Entry 6C6S (electron microscopy, 3.70 A resolution); this record covers chains J and K of the 9 polymer chains in the assembly.

Chain J:
Protein: DNA-directed RNA polymerase subunit beta'
Source organism: Escherichia coli (strain K12)
Notes: EC 2.7.7.6
UniProtKB: P0A8T7 (RPOC_ECOLI); residue numbers follow UniProt; this construct covers 1-1407
Amino-acid sequence (1407 residues; numbered 1 to 1407; the number before each row is that of its first residue):
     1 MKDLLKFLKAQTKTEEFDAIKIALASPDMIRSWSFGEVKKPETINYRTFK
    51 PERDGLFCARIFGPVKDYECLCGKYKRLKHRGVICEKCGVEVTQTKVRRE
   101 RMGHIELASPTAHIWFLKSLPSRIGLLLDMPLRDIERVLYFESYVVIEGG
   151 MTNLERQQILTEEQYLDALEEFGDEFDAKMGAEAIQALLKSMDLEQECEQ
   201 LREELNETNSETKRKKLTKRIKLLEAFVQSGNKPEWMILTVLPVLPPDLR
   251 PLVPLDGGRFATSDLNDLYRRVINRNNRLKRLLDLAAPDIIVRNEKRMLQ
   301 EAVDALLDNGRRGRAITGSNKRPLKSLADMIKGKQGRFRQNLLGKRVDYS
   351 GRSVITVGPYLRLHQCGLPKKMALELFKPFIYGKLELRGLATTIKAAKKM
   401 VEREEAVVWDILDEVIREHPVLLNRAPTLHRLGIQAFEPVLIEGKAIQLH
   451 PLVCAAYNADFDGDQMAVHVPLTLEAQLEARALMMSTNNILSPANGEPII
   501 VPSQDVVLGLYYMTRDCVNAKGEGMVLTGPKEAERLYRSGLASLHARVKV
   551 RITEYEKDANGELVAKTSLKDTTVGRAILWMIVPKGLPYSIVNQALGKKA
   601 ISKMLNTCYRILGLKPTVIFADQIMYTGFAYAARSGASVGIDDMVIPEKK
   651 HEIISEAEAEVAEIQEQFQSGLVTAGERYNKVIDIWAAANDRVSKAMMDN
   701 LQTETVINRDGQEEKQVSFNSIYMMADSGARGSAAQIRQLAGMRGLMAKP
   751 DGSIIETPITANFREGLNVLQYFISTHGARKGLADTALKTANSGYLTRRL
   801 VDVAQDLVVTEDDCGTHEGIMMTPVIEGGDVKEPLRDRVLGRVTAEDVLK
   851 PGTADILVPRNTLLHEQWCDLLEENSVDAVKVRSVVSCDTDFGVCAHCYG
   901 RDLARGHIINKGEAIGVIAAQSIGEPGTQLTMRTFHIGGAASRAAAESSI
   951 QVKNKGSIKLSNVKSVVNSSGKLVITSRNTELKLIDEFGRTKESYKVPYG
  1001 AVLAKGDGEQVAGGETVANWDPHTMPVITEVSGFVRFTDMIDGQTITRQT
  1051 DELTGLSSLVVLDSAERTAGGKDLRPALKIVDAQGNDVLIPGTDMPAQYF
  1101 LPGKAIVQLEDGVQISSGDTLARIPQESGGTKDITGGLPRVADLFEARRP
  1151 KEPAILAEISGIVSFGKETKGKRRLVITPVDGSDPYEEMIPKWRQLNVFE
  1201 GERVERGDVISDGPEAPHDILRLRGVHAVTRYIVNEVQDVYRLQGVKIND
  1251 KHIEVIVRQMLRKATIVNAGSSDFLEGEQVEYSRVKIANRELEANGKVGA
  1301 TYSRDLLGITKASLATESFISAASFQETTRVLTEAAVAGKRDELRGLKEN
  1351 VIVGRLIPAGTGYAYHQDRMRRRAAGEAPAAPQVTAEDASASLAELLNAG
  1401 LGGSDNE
Unresolved in the structure: 1-15, 934-947, 1127-1135, 1374-1407
Curated features (UniProtKB/Swiss-Prot):
  - binding site (Zn(2+)): Cys70, Cys72, Cys85, Cys88, Cys814, Cys888, Cys895, Cys898
  - binding site (Mg(2+)): Asp460, Asp462, Asp464
  - modified residue: Lys983 (N6-acetyllysine)
Ion coordination: Zn2+ site 1: Cys70, Cys72, Cys85; Mg2+: Asp460, Asp462, Asp464 (shared with 1 residue of chain R); Zn2+ site 2: Cys814, Cys888, Cys895, Cys898

Chain K:
Protein: DNA-directed RNA polymerase subunit omega
Source organism: Escherichia coli
Notes: EC 2.7.7.6
UniProtKB: P0A800 (RPOZ_ECOLI); residues 1-91 here = UniProt positions 1-91
Amino-acid sequence (91 residues; each row starts with the number of its first residue):
     1 MARVTVQDAVEKIGNRFDLVLVAARRARQMQVGGKDPLVPEENDKTTVIA
    51 LREIEEGLINNQILDVRERQEQQEQEAAELQAVTAIAEGRR
Unresolved in the structure: 1, 85-91

How chain J and chain K interact:
Contacting residue pairs - 48 pairs, chain J then chain K:
  His364(J) with Val4(K)
  Val415(J) with Lys45(K)
  Arg417(J) with Glu42(K), hydrogen bond (side chain-backbone); Asn43(K), hydrogen bond (side chain-backbone); Asp44(K), salt bridge
  Glu418(J) with Arg3(K); Lys45(K); Val48(K)
  His419(J) with Lys45(K)
  Thr473(J) with Arg28(K)
  Leu474(J) with Ala24(K); Ala27(K), hydrophobic; Arg28(K); Gln31(K); Thr47(K)
  Glu475(J) with Val20(K); Ala24(K); Arg28(K), salt bridge
  Gln477(J) with Thr47(K), hydrogen bond
  Leu478(J) with Val20(K); Ala23(K); Ala24(K); Thr47(K); Leu51(K), hydrophobic
  Glu479(J) with Val20(K)
  Arg481(J) with Arg3(K); Val6(K); Thr47(K); Leu51(K)
  Ala482(J) with Arg16(K), hydrogen bond (backbone-side chain)
  Leu483(J) with Arg16(K)
  Thr487(J) with Val4(K), hydrogen bond (side chain-backbone); Thr5(K)
  Asn488(J) with Val6(K); Arg16(K), hydrogen bond
  Leu614(J) with Gln7(K)
  Lys615(J) with Thr5(K); Asp8(K), salt bridge
  Arg905(J) with Arg16(K)
  Asn910(J) with Gly14(K), hydrogen bond (side chain-backbone); Asn15(K), hydrogen bond (side chain-backbone); Phe17(K)
  Glu913(J) with Phe17(K)
  Gly1360(J) with Phe17(K)
  Thr1361(J) with Phe17(K); Leu21(K)
  Ala1364(J) with Asp18(K); Leu21(K), hydrophobic
Other interface residues (no listed pair), chain J (29 interface residues in all): Glu414, Ile416, Glu438, Val618, Lys911
Other interface residues (no listed pair), chain K (27 interface residues in all): Leu19, Thr46

In short:
29 residues of chain J and 27 residues of chain K are in contact; the contacts include 8 hydrogen bonds and 3
salt bridges. Among the polar pairs are Arg417(J)-Asp44(K), Glu475(J)-Arg28(K) and Lys615(J)-Asp8(K). From
UniProt: 8 Zn2+-binding residues and 3 Mg2+-binding residues on chain J.
Chain J is DNA-directed RNA polymerase subunit beta' (Escherichia coli (strain K12)) and chain K is
DNA-directed RNA polymerase subunit omega (Escherichia coli); the structure, CryoEM structure of E.coli RNA
polymerase elongation complex bound with RfaH, was determined by electron microscopy, deposited together with
6C6T and 6C6U.
